Entry 7UW2 (X-ray diffraction, 1.88 A resolution); this record covers chains A and B.

# Chain A
Molecule: Retinoic acid receptor RXR-alpha
Source organism: Homo sapiens
UniProt: P19793 (RXRA_HUMAN); residues 223-462 here = UniProt positions 223-462
Amino-acid sequence (240 residues; row label = number of the first residue in the row):
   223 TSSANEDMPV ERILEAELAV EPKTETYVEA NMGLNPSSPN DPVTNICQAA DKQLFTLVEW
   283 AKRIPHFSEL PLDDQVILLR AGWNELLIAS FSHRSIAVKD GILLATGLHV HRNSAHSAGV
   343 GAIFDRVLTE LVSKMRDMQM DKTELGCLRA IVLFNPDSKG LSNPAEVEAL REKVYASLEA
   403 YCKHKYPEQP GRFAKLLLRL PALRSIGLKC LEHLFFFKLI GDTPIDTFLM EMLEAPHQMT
Not modelled in the structure: 223-228, 244-262, 458-462
Residues lining bound ligands: OI2 ((2E,4E,6Z,8E)-8-{3-[(2S)-butan-2-yl]-2-(3-methylbutyl)cyclohex-2-en-1-ylidene}-3,7-dimethylocta-2,4,6-trienoic acid): V265, I268, C269, A271, A272, Q275, W305, N306, L309, I310, F313, R316, I324, L326, A327, V342, I345, F346, V349, C432, H435, L436, F439
Curated features (UniProtKB/Swiss-Prot):
  - region: R348 to G368 (Required for nuclear export)
  - binding site (9-cis-retinoate): R316, A327
  - binding site (all-trans-retinoate): R316, A327
  - modified residue (Phosphoserine): S259, S260

# Chain B
Molecule: Nuclear receptor coactivator 2
UniProt: Q15596 (NCOA2_HUMAN); numbering as in UniProt (aligned over 686-698)
Amino-acid sequence (13 residues; numbered 686 to 698; the number before each row is that of its first residue):
   686 KHKILHRLLQ DSS
Not modelled in the structure: 686, 697-698

# Chain A / chain B interface
Pairs across the interface (26; chain A residue first):
  F277(A) - L693(B)  hydrophobic
  V280(A) - L690(B)  hydrophobic
  V280(A) - L693(B)  hydrophobic
  V280(A) - L694(B)  hydrophobic
  K284(A) - L693(B)  hydrogen bond (side chain-backbone)
  K284(A) - L694(B)  hydrogen bond (side chain-backbone)
  K284(A) - D696(B)  hydrogen bond (side chain-backbone)
  L294(A) - H691(B)
  L294(A) - L694(B)  hydrophobic
  D295(A) - H691(B)
  Q297(A) - L694(B)
  V298(A) - L690(B)
  V298(A) - H691(B)
  V298(A) - L694(B)  hydrophobic
  L301(A) - L690(B)  hydrophobic
  L301(A) - L694(B)  hydrophobic
  R302(A) - H687(B)  hydrogen bond
  R302(A) - L690(B)
  T449(A) - I689(B)
  F450(A) - I689(B)
  F450(A) - L693(B)  hydrophobic
  E453(A) - H687(B)
  E453(A) - K688(B)  hydrogen bond (side chain-backbone)
  E453(A) - I689(B)  hydrogen bond (side chain-backbone)
  E453(A) - L690(B)  hydrogen bond (side chain-backbone)
  E456(A) - H687(B)  salt bridge
Interface residues without a listed pair, chain A (16 interface residues in all): F289, M454, A457

# Overview
16 residues of chain A and 8 residues of chain B are in contact; the contacts include 7 hydrogen bonds and 1
salt bridge. Polar pairs include E456(A)-H687(B), K284(A)-L693(B) and K284(A)-L694(B). Ligands of chain A:
compound OI2.
Here chain A is Retinoic acid receptor RXR-alpha (Homo sapiens) and chain B is Nuclear receptor coactivator 2.
Entry 7UW2 (Crystal structure of human Retinoid X receptor alpha ligand binding domain complex with UAB116 and
coactivator ...) was determined by X-ray diffraction, deposited together with 7UW4.
